PDB entry 1Q11 | X-ray diffraction, 1.60 A resolution | chain A

== Chain A ==
Protein: Tyrosyl-tRNA synthetase
Organism: Homo sapiens
Notes: EC 6.1.1.1; fragment: mini TyrRS
UniProt: P54577 (SYYC_HUMAN); residue numbers follow UniProt; this construct covers 1-364
Amino-acid sequence (372 residues; numbered 1 to 372; the number before each row is that of its first residue):
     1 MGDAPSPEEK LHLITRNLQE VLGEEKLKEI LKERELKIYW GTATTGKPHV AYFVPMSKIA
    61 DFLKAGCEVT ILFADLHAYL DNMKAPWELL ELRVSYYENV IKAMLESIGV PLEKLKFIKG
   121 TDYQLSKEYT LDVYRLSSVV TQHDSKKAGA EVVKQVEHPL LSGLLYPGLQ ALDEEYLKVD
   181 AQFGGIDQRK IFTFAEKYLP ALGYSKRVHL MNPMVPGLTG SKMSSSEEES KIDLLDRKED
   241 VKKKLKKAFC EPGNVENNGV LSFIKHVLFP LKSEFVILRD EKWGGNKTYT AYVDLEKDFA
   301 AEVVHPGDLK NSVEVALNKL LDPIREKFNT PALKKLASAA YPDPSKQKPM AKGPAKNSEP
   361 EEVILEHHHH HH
Disordered / not traced: 1-3, 221-230, 343-372
Construct notes: expression tag (365-372)
Ion coordination: K+: T42, A43, T45, Y52, Y97
Small-molecule neighbours: tyrosinol (TYE; 4-[(2S)-2-amino-3-hydroxypropyl]phenol): Y39, G41, T42, A43, L72, A74, H77, V152, Y166, Q170, D173, Q182, Q188, I191
Curated features (UniProtKB/Swiss-Prot):
  - motif: T44 to Y52 ('HIGH' region), K222 to S226 ('KMSKS' region), K242 to K247 (Nuclear localization signal)
  - binding site (L-tyrosine): Y39, Y166, Q170, D173, Q188
  - binding site (trans-resveratrol): Y39, Q170, D173
  - modified residue: M1 (N-acetylmethionine), G2 (N-acetylglycine), K197 (N6-acetyllysine), S205 (Phosphoserine), K206 (N6-acetyllysine)
  - natural variant: G41 (G41R: In CMTDIC loss of activity), V153 to V156 (deletion: In CMTDIC), P167 (P167T: In IMNEPD2), E196 (E196K: In CMTDIC loss of activity), P213 (P213L: In IMNEPD2; uncertain significance), F269 (F269S: In IMNEPD2; uncertain significance), E274 (E274K: Found in a patient with hereditary motor and sensory neuropathy; uncertain significance), D308 (D308Y: Found in a patient with proximal-predominant motor neuropathy)
  - mutagenesis: K242 to K247 (Reduced tyrosine--tRNA ligase activity; Slightly reduced tyrosine--tRNA ligase activity; Abolished localization to the nucleus. Abolished tyrosine--tRNA ligase activity ...)
From the paper describing this entry:
  - binding site for tyrosinol: Y39, D173
  - specificity-determining residues: Y39, D173

== In short ==
Chain A binds tyrosinol. The K+ site is built by T42, A43, T45, Y52 and Y97. Curated annotation (UniProt)
lists 5 L-tyrosine-binding residues, 3 trans-resveratrol-binding residues and 6 mutagenesis sites. The paper
reports a binding site for tyrosinol at Y39 and D173; specificity determinants Y39 and D173.
Chain A is Tyrosyl-tRNA synthetase (Homo sapiens); the structure, Crystal structure of an active fragment of
human tyrosyl-tRNA synthetase with tyrosinol, was determined by X-ray diffraction (same publication as 1R6T).
